PDB entry 3BDM | X-ray diffraction, 2.70 A resolution | chains H and I of the 28 polymer chains in the assembly

# Chain H
Name: Proteasome component PUP1
Organism: Saccharomyces cerevisiae
Notes: EC 3.4.25.1
UniProtKB: P25043 (PSB7_YEAST); the construct lacks a stretch of the UniProt sequence and is renumbered around it, so the offset changes along the chain: 1-91 = UniProt 30-120; 93-105 = UniProt 121-133; 106-187 = UniProt 135-216; 189-233 = UniProt 217-261
Sequence (232 residues; row label = number of the first residue in the row; note: 2 numbers in that range are skipped by the numbering (no residue carries them; nothing is unmodelled there)):
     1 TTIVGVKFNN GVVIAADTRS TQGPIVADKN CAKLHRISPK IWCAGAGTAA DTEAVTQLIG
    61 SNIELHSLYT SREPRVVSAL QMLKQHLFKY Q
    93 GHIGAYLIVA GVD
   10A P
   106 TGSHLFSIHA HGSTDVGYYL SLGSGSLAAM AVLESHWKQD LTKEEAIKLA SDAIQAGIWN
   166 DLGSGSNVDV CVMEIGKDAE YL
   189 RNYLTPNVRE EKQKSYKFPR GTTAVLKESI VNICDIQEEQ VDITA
Not modelled in the structure: 224-233
Covalent attachments: Glidobactin A (GDT) linked to Thr1
Small-molecule neighbours: Glidobactin A (GDT; (2E,4E)-N-[(2S,3R)-3-hydroxy-1-[[(3Z,5S,8S,10S)-10-hydroxy-5-methyl-2,7-dioxo-1,6-diazacyclododec-3-en-8-yl]amino]-1-ox obutan-2-yl]dodeca-2,4-dienamide): Arg19, Ser20, Thr21, Gln22, Ala27, Lys33, Gly45, Ala46, Gly47, Thr48, Ala49, Gly128, Ser129

# Chain I
Name: Proteasome component PUP3
Organism: Saccharomyces cerevisiae
Notes: EC 3.4.25.1
UniProtKB: P25451 (PSB3_YEAST); the construct lacks a stretch of the UniProt sequence and is renumbered around it, so the offset changes along the chain: -9 to -1 = UniProt 1-9; 1-36 = UniProt 10-45; 38-105 = UniProt 46-113; 106-122 = UniProt 117-133; 2 more segments
Sequence (205 residues; row label = number of the first residue in the row; note: 3 numbers in that range are skipped by the numbering (no residue carries them; nothing is unmodelled there); a row labelled like 10A-10C holds insertion residues (10A, then the next letters in order); numbers below 1 keep their minus sign (Met-9 is residue -9)):
    -9 MSDPSSING
     1 GIVVAMTGKD CVAIACDLRL GSQSLGVSNK FEKIFH
    38 YGHVFLGITG LATDVTTLNE MFRYKTNLYK LKEERAIEPE TFTQLVSSSL YERRFGPYFV
    98 GPVVAGIN
10A-10C SKS
   106 GKPFIAGFDL IGCIDEA
   12A K
   123 DFIVSGTASD QLFGMCESLY EPNLEPEDLF ETISQALLNA ADRDALSGWG AVVYIIK
   181 KDEVVKRYLK MRQD
Not modelled in the structure: -9
Small-molecule neighbours: Glidobactin A (GDT; (2E,4E)-N-[(2S,3R)-3-hydroxy-1-[[(3Z,5S,8S,10S)-10-hydroxy-5-methyl-2,7-dioxo-1,6-diazacyclododec-3-en-8-yl]amino]-1-ox obutan-2-yl]dodeca-2,4-dienamide): Arg91, Phe92, Pro94, Asp114, Leu115, Ile116, Cys118

# Chain H / chain I interface
Pairs across the interface (63):
  Ile25(H) - Asp132(I)
  Ile25(H) - Phe135(I)  hydrophobic
  Val26(H) - Phe135(I)
  Ala27(H) - Asp120(I)
  Asp28(H) - Asp120(I)
  Lys29(H) - Glu139(I)  salt bridge
  Thr48(H) - Ile116(I)
  Ala49(H) - Cys118(I)  hydrophobic
  Ala50(H) - Tyr88(I)
  Ala50(H) - Ile116(I)  hydrophobic
  Ala50(H) - Cys118(I)  hydrophobic
  Asp51(H) - Tyr88(I)  hydrogen bond
  Asp51(H) - Arg91(I)  salt bridge
  Ala54(H) - Tyr88(I)
  Tyr90(H) - Phe92(I)  hydrophobic
  His94(H) - Arg91(I)
  His94(H) - Phe92(I)
  Arg197(H) - Glu139(I)  salt bridge
  Lys200(H) - Glu139(I)
  Lys200(H) - Ser140(I)  hydrogen bond (side chain-backbone)
  Lys200(H) - Tyr142(I)  hydrogen bond (side chain-backbone)
  Ser203(H) - Glu143(I)  hydrogen bond
  Tyr204(H) - Ser140(I)
  Tyr204(H) - Leu141(I)  hydrophobic
  Tyr204(H) - Glu143(I)
  Lys205(H) - Glu143(I)  hydrogen bond (backbone-side chain)
  Lys205(H) - Asp150(I)  salt bridge
  Phe206(H) - Leu141(I)  hydrophobic
  Phe206(H) - Glu153(I)
  Phe206(H) - Gln157(I)
  Arg208(H) - Glu149(I)  salt bridge
  Arg208(H) - Asp150(I)  salt bridge
  Arg208(H) - Glu153(I)
  Gly209(H) - Glu153(I)  hydrogen bond (backbone-side chain)
  Thr210(H) - Glu153(I)
  Thr211(H) - Glu153(I)  hydrogen bond
  Thr211(H) - Ser156(I)
  Thr211(H) - Gln157(I)  hydrogen bond
  Thr211(H) - Leu189(I)
  Ala212(H) - Leu189(I)
  Ala212(H) - Lys190(I)  hydrogen bond (backbone-backbone)
  Val213(H) - Phe152(I)  hydrophobic
  Val213(H) - Arg187(I)
  Val213(H) - Tyr188(I)
  Leu214(H) - Tyr188(I)  hydrogen bond (backbone-backbone)
  Leu214(H) - Leu189(I)
  Leu214(H) - Lys190(I)
  Lys215(H) - Arg187(I)
  Lys215(H) - Tyr188(I)  hydrogen bond (backbone-backbone)
  Glu216(H) - Val185(I)
  Glu216(H) - Lys186(I)
  Glu216(H) - Arg187(I)  salt bridge
  Ser217(H) - Val185(I)
  Ser217(H) - Lys186(I)  hydrogen bond (backbone-backbone)
  Ile218(H) - Val184(I)
  Val219(H) - His36(I)
  Val219(H) - Tyr176(I)  hydrophobic
  Val219(H) - Val184(I)  hydrogen bond (backbone-backbone)
  Val219(H) - Lys186(I)
  Asn220(H) - His36(I)
  Ile221(H) - Gly39(I)
  Ile221(H) - His40(I)
  Asp223(H) - Lys67(I)  salt bridge
Also at the interface, not in a pair above, chain H (37 interface residues in all): Gln22, Ile95, Gly96, Pro207
Also at the interface, not in a pair above, chain I (37 interface residues in all): Phe42, Asp114, Leu146, Glu147, Thr154, Leu160

# Overview
The chain H/chain I interface involves 37 residues from each chain, with 13 hydrogen bonds and 8 salt bridges.
Polar contacts include Lys29(H)-Glu139(I), Asp51(H)-Arg91(I) and Arg197(H)-Glu139(I). Bound to chain I:
Glidobactin A. Glidobactin A is covalently linked to Thr1(H).
Chain H is Proteasome component PUP1 and chain I is Proteasome component PUP3, both from Saccharomyces
cerevisiae; the structure, yeast 20S proteasome:glidobactin A-complex, was determined by X-ray diffraction
(same publication as 2ZCY).
